PDB entry 7TPP | electron microscopy, 4.10 A resolution (low resolution: residue-level contacts below are approximate; hydrogen-bond / salt-bridge calls are withheld) | chains E and C of the 5 polymer chains in the assembly

Chain E:
Name: Prothrombin
From: Homo sapiens
Notes: EC 3.4.21.5
UniProt: P00734 (THRB_HUMAN); residues 1-579 here correspond to UniProt positions 44-622 (UniProt number = residue number + 43)
Chain sequence (579 residues; row label = number of the first residue in the row):
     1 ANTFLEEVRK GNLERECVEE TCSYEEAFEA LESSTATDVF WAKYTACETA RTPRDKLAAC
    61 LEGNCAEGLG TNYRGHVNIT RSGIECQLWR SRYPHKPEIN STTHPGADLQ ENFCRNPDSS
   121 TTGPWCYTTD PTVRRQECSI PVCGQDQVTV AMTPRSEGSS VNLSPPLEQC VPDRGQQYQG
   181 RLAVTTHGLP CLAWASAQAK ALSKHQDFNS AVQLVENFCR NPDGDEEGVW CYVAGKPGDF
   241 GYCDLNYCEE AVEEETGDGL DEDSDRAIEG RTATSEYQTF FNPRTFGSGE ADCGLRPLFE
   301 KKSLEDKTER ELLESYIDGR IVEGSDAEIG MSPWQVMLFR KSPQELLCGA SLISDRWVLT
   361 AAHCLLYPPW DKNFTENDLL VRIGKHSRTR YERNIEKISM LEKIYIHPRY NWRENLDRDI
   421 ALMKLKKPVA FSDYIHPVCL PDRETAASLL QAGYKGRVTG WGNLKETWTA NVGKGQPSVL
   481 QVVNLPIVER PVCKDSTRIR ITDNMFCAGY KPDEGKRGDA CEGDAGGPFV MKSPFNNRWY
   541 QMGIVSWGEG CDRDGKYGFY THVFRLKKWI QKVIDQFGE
Disordered / not traced: 158-170
Construct notes: engineered mutation Ala525 (Ser568 in P00734)
UniProt features mapped onto this chain:
  - region: Ala508 to Val530 (High affinity receptor-binding region which is also known as the TP508 peptide)
  - active site (Charge relay system): His363, Asp419
  - site (Cleavage): Arg155, Ser156, Arg271, Thr272, Arg320, Ile321
  - modified residue (4-carboxyglutamate): Glu6, Glu7, Glu14, Glu16, Glu19, Glu20, Glu25, Glu26, Glu29, Glu32
  - glycosylation (N-linked (GlcNAc...) asparagine): Asn78 (complex), Asn100 (complex), Asn373 (complex)
Disulfide bonds: Cys17-Cys22, Cys47-Cys60, Cys65-Cys143, Cys86-Cys126, Cys114-Cys138, Cys191-Cys231, Cys219-Cys243, Cys293-Cys439, Cys348-Cys364, Cys493-Cys507, Cys521-Cys551
What the authors report for this chain:
  - post-translational modification sites: Arg155, Arg271, Arg320 (citing earlier work)

Chain C:
Name: Coagulation factor Va
From: Homo sapiens
Notes: fragment: domains A1 and A2
UniProt: P12259 (FA5_HUMAN); residues 1-709 here correspond to UniProt positions 29-737 (UniProt number = residue number + 28)
Chain sequence (709 residues; numbered 1 to 709; the number before each row is that of its first residue):
     1 AQLRQFYVAA QGISWSYRPE PTNSSLNLSV TSFKKIVYRE YEPYFKKEKP QSTISGLLGP
    61 TLYAEVGDII KVHFKNKADK PLSIHPQGIR YSKLSEGASY LDHTFPAEKM DDAVAPGREY
   121 TYEWSISEDS GPTHDDPPCL THIYYSHENL IEDFNSGLIG PLLICKKGTL TEGGTQKTFD
   181 KQIVLLFAVF DESKSWSQSS SLMYTVNGYV NGTMPDITVC AHDHISWHLL GMSSGPELFS
   241 IHFNGQVLEQ NHHKVSAITL VSATSTTANM TVGPEGKWII SSLTPKHLQA GMQAYIDIKN
   301 CPKKTRNLKK ITREQRRHMK RWEYFIAAEE VIWDYAPVIP ANMDKKYRSQ HLDNFSNQIG
   361 KHYKKVMYTQ YEDESFTKHT VNPNMKEDGI LGPIIRAQVR DTLKIVFKNM ASRPYSIYPH
   421 GVTFSPYEDE VNSSFTSGRN NTMIRAVQPG ETYTYKWNIL EFDEPTENDA QCLTRPYYSD
   481 VDIMRDIASG LIGLLLICKS RSLDRRGIQR AADIEQQAVF AVFDENKSWY LEDNINKFCE
   541 NPDEVKRDDP KFYESNIMST INGYVPESIT TLGFCFDDTV QWHFCSVGTQ NEILTIHFTG
   601 HSFIYGKRHE DTLTLFPMRG ESVTVTMDNV GTWMLTSMNS SPRSKKLRLK FRDVKCIPDD
   661 DEDSYEIFEP PESTVMATRK MHDRLEPEDE ESDADYDYQN RLAAALGIR
UniProt features mapped onto this chain:
  - binding site (Ca(2+)): Asp111, Asp112
  - site (Cleavage): Arg306, Asn307, Arg506, Gly507, Arg679, Lys680, Arg709
  - modified residue: Thr612 (Phosphothreonine), Tyr665 (Sulfotyrosine), Tyr696 (Sulfotyrosine), Tyr698 (Sulfotyrosine)
  - glycosylation (N-linked (GlcNAc...) asparagine): Asn23, Asn27, Asn211, Asn269, Asn354, Asn432, Asn440, Asn526
Disulfide bonds: Cys139-Cys165, Cys220-Cys301, Cys472-Cys498
What the authors report for this chain:
  - conformationally variable residues (loop rearrangement, order/disorder transition): Val654 to Arg709
  - post-translational modification sites: Arg306, Arg506, Arg709 (citing earlier work)

Interface between chain E and chain C:
Residue-residue contacts - 38 pairs, chain E then chain C:
  Gly259(E) with Asn307(C)
  Leu260(E) with Arg306(C)
  Asp261(E) with Lys309(C)
  Asp263(E) with Glu314(C)
  Ser264(E) with Glu314(C)
  Asp265(E) with Ile311(C); Thr312(C); Glu314(C); Gln315(C)
  Arg266(E) with Glu314(C); Gln315(C); Arg316(C); Arg317(C); Ala694(C); Asp695(C)
  Ala267(E) with Asp695(C)
  Ile268(E) with Arg317(C)
  Glu269(E) with Ala694(C); Asp695(C); Tyr696(C)
  Arg271(E) with Asp697(C)
  Glu309(E) with Tyr698(C)
  Arg310(E) with Tyr698(C)
  Glu311(E) with Tyr698(C)
  Leu312(E) with Glu691(C); Tyr698(C); Gln699(C); Leu702(C)
  Leu313(E) with Glu691(C); Gln699(C); Arg701(C); Leu702(C)
  Glu314(E) with Leu702(C)
  Tyr316(E) with Glu691(C)
  Gln451(E) with Arg701(C)
  Tyr454(E) with Asn700(C)
  Pro534(E) with Tyr696(C); Asn700(C)
Other interface residues (no listed pair), chain E (23 interface residues in all): Asp258, Glu305
Other interface residues (no listed pair), chain C (23 interface residues in all): Thr305, His318, Ala703, Ala704
From the paper, about this interface:
  - residue pairs: Asp261(E)-Lys309(C), Arg266(E)-Ala694(C), Arg271(E)-Asp697(C), Arg310(E)-Tyr698(C) (cation-pi contact), Leu312(E)-Tyr698(C) (hydrophobic contact), Leu313(E)-Leu702(C) (hydrophobic contact), Pro534(E)-Tyr696(C)

Summary:
The chain E/chain C interface involves 23 residues from each chain. The authors report contacts between
Asp261(E) and Lys309(C), Arg266(E) and Ala694(C) and Arg271(E) and Asp697(C) among others; a cation-pi contact
between Arg310(E) and Tyr698(C); hydrophobic contacts between Leu312(E) and Tyr698(C) and Leu313(E) and
Leu702(C). From the paper: modification sites Arg155(E), Arg271(E) and Arg306(C) among others; conformational
variability at Val654(C).
Chain E is Prothrombin and chain C is Coagulation factor Va, both from Homo sapiens; the structure, Cryo-em
structure of human prothrombin:prothrombinase at 4.1 Angstrom resolution, was determined by electron
microscopy.
